Entry 8VR4 (electron microscopy, 2.80 A resolution); this record covers chains e and A of the 34 polymer chains in the assembly.

== Chain e ==
Name: 50S ribosomal protein L35
Source organism: Mycolicibacterium smegmatis MC2 155
Reference sequence: A0QYU7 (RL35_MYCS2); residue numbers follow UniProt; this construct covers 1-64
Amino-acid sequence (64 residues; row label = number of the first residue in the row):
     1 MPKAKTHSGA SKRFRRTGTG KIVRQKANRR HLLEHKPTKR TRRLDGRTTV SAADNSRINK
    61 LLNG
Unresolved in the structure: 1

== Chain A ==
Molecule: 23S ribosomal RNA
Source organism: Mycolicibacterium smegmatis MC2 155
Sequence (3120 nucleotides; numbered 1 to 3120; the number before each row is that of its first residue):
     1 UAAGUGUUUA AGGGCGCAUG GUGGAUGCCU UGGCACUGGG AGCCGAUGAA GGACGUAGGA
    61 GGCUGCGAUA AGCCUCGGGG AGCUGUCAAC CGAGCGUUGA UCCGAGGAUG UCCGAAUGGG
   121 GAAACCCGGC ACGAGUGAUG UCGUGUCACC AGGCGCUGAA UAUAUAGGCG UCUGGGGGGA
   181 ACGCGGGGAA GUGAAACAUC UCAGUACCCG UAGGAAGAGA AAACAAAAUG UGAUUCCGUG
   241 AGUAGUGGCG AGCGAAAGCG GAGGAUGGCU AAACCGUAUG CAUGUGAUAC CGGGUAGGGG
   301 UUGUGUGUGC GGGGUUGUGG GACCUAUCUU UCCGGCUCUA CCUGGCUGGA GGGCAGUGAG
   361 AAAAUGUUGU GGUUAGCGGA AAUGGCUUGG GAUGGCCUGC CGUAGACGGU GAGAGCCCGG
   421 UACGUGAAAA CCCGACGUCU GUCUUGAUGG UGUUCCCGAG UAGCAGCGGG CCCGUGGAAU
   481 CUGCUGUGAA UCUGCCGGGA CCACCCGGUA AGCCUGAAUA CUUCCCAGUG ACCGAUAGCG
   541 GAUUAGUACC GUGAGGGAAU GGUGAAAAGU ACCCCGGGAG GGGAGUGAAA GAGUACCUGA
   601 AACCGUGCGC UUACAAUCCG UCAGAGCCCU CGACGUGUCG UGGGGUGAUG GCGUGCCUUU
   661 UGAAGAAUGA GCCUGCGAGU CAGGGACAUG UCGCGAGGUU AACCCGGGUG GGGUAGCCGC
   721 AGCGAAAGCG AGUCUGAAUA GGGCGUAUCC ACACAAGAGU GUGUGGUGUA GUGGUGUGUU
   781 CUGGACCCGA AGCGGAGUGA UCUACCCAUG GCCAGGGUGA AGCGCGGGUA AGACCGCGUG
   841 GAGGCCCGAA CCCACUUAGG UUGAAGACUG AGGGGAUGAG CUGUGGGUAG GGGUGAAAGG
   901 CCAAUCAAAC UCCGUGAUAG CUGGUUCUCC CCGAAAUGCA UUUAGGUGCA GCGUCGCAUG
   961 UUUCUUGCCG GAGGUAGAGC UACUGGAUGG CCGAUGGGCC CCACAGGGUU ACUGACGUCA
  1021 GCCAAACUCC GAAUGCCGGU AAGUCCAAGA GUGCGGCAGU GAGACGGCGG GGGAUAAGCU
  1081 CCGUGCGUCG AGAGGGAAAC AGCCCAGAUC GCCGGCUAAG GCCCCUAAGC GUGUGCUAAG
  1141 UGGAAAAGGA UGUGCAGUCG CGAAGACAAC CAGGAGGUUG GCUUAGAAGC AGCCACCCUU
  1201 GAAAGAGUGC GUAAUAGCUC ACUGGUCAAG UGAUUGUGCG CCGAUAAUGU AGCGGGGCUC
  1261 AAGCACACCG CCGAAGCCGC GGCAGCCAAC GUGUUGGCUG GGUAGGGGAG CGUCCUGCAU
  1321 CCGGUGAAGC CGCCGAGUGA UCGAGUGGUG GAGGGUGUGG GAGUGAGAAU GCAGGCAUGA
  1381 GUAGCGAUUA GGCAAGUGAG AACCUUGCCC GCCGAAAGAC CAAGGGUUCC UGGGCCAGGC
  1441 CAGUCCGCCC AGGGUGAGUC GGGACCUAAG GCGAGGCCGA CAGGCGUAGU CGAUGGACAA
  1501 CGGGUUGAUA UUCCCGUACC CGUGUAUGUG CGUCCAUGAU GAAUCAGCGG UACUAACCAU
  1561 CCAAAACCAC CGUGACCGCA CCUUUCGGGG UGUGGCGUUG GUGGGGCUGC AUGGGACCUU
  1621 CGUUGGUAGU AGUCAAGCGA UGGGGUGACG CAGGAAGGUA GCCGUACCGG UCAGUGGUAA
  1681 UACCGGGGUA AGCCUGUAGG GAGUCAGAUA GGUAAAUCCG UCUGGCAUAU AUCCUGAGAG
  1741 GUGAUGCAUA GCCGAGUGAG GCGAAUUCGG UGAUCCUAUG CUGCCGAGAA AAGCCUCUAG
  1801 CGAGGACAUA CACGGCCCGU ACCCCAAACC AACACAGGUG GUCAGGUAGA GAAUACUAAG
  1861 GCGUACGAGU GAACUAUGGU UAAGGAACUC GGCAAAAUGC CCCCGUAACU UCGGGAGAAG
  1921 GGGGACCCAC AUGGCGUGUA AGCCUUUACG GCCCAAGCGU GAGUGGGUGG CACAAACCAG
  1981 UGAGAAGCGA CUGUUUACUA AAAACACAGG UCCGUGCGAA GUCGCAAGAC GAUGUAUACG
  2041 GACUGACGCC UGCCCGGUGC UGGAAGGUUA AGAGGACCCG UUAACUCCCU UUGGGGGUGA
  2101 AGCGGAGAAU UUAAGCCCCA GUAAACGGCG GUGGUAACUA UAACCAUCCU AAGGUAGCGA
  2161 AAUUCCUUGU CGGGUAAGUU CCGACCUGCA CGAAUGGCGU AACGACUUCU CAACUGUCUC
  2221 AACCAUAGAC UCGGCGAAAU UGCACUACGA GUAAAGAUGC UCGUUACGCG CGGCAGGACG
  2281 AAAAGACCCC GGGACCUUCA CUACAACUUG GUAUUGGUGC UCGAUACGGU UUGUGUAGGA
  2341 UAGGUGGGAG ACUGUGAAGC UCACACGCCA GUGUGGGUGG AGUCGUUGUU GAAAUACCAC
  2401 UCUGAUCGUA UUGGGCCUCU AACCUCGGAC CGUAUAUCCG GUUCAGGGAC AGUGCCUGGU
  2461 GGGUAGUUUA ACUGGGGCGG UUGCCUCCUA AAAUGUAACG GAGGCGCCCA AAGGUUCCCU
  2521 CAACCUGGAC GGCAAUCAGG UGUUGAGUGU AAGUGCACAA GGGAGCUUGA CUGCGAGACG
  2581 GACAUGUCGA GCAGGGACGA AAGUCGGGAC UAGUGAUCCG GCACCUCUGA GUGGAAGGGG
  2641 UGUCGCUCAA CGGAUAAAAG GUACCCCGGG GAUAACAGGC UGAUCUUCCC CAAGAGUCCA
  2701 UAUCGACGGG AUGGUUUGGC ACCUCGAUGU CGGCUCGUCG CAUCCUGGGG CUGGAGCAGG
  2761 UCCCAAGGGU UGGGCUGUUC GCCCAUUAAA GCGGCACGCG AGCUGGGUUU AGAACGUCGU
  2821 GAGACAGUUC GGUCUCUAUC CGCCGCGCGC GUCAGAAGCU UGAGGAAACC UGUCCCUAGU
  2881 ACGAGAGGAC CGGGACGGAC GAACCUCUGG UAUACCAGUU GUCCCACCAG GGGCACGGCU
  2941 GGAUAGCCAC GUUCGGACAG GAUAACCGCU GAAAGCAUCU AAGCGGGAAA CCUCUUCCAA
  3001 GACCAGGCUU CUCACCCUCU AGGAGGGAUA AGGCCCCCCG CAGACCACGG GAUUGAUAGA
  3061 CCAGACCUGG AAGCCUAGUA AUAGGUGCAG GGAACUGGCA CUAACCGGCC GAAAACUUAC
Unresolved in the structure: 1, 1803
Small-molecule neighbours: erythromycin a (ERY): U861, A2281, A2282, A2283, A2286, A2727, G2729, U2730, U2833, C2834, U2835
From the paper describing this entry:
  - conformationally variable residues (side-chain flip): A2282, A2286, U2730
  - binding site for erythromycin a: U2730

== Chain e / chain A interface ==
Residue-residue contacts (96; chain e residue first):
  Pro2(e) - A682(A)  base contact
  Pro2(e) - G683(A)  hydrogen bond to the base
  Pro2(e) - G685(A)  sugar contact
  Pro2(e) - U782(A)  base contact
  Lys3(e) - G240(A)  salt bridge to the phosphate
  Lys3(e) - A241(A)  hydrogen bond to the sugar
  Lys3(e) - G242(A)  salt bridge to the phosphate
  Lys3(e) - G685(A)  sugar contact
  Ala4(e) - G685(A)  hydrogen bond to the sugar
  Lys5(e) - G242(A)  base contact
  Lys5(e) - C253(A)  salt bridge to the phosphate
  Lys5(e) - G254(A)  salt bridge to the phosphate
  Thr6(e) - G242(A)  sugar contact
  Thr6(e) - U243(A)  hydrogen bond to the phosphate
  His7(e) - A251(A)  salt bridge to the phosphate
  Ser8(e) - G245(A)  base contact
  Ser8(e) - U246(A)  base contact
  Ser8(e) - G247(A)  base contact
  Ser8(e) - G252(A)  hydrogen bond to the base
  Ser8(e) - C253(A)  hydrogen bond to the base
  Gly9(e) - G247(A)  base contact
  Lys12(e) - U246(A)  hydrogen bond to the base
  Lys12(e) - G247(A)  hydrogen bond to the base
  Lys12(e) - C249(A)  hydrogen bond to the base
  Arg13(e) - C249(A)  phosphate contact
  Arg13(e) - G250(A)  salt bridge to the phosphate
  Arg13(e) - U2617(A)  hydrogen bond to the sugar
  Arg13(e) - C2618(A)  sugar contact
  Arg15(e) - G724(A)  salt bridge to the phosphate
  Arg15(e) - A725(A)  salt bridge to the phosphate
  Thr17(e) - C723(A)  phosphate contact
  Thr17(e) - C744(A)  hydrogen bond to the phosphate
  Thr17(e) - G745(A)  hydrogen bond to the phosphate
  Gly18(e) - G722(A)  phosphate contact
  Gly18(e) - C723(A)  hydrogen bond to the phosphate
  Thr19(e) - G745(A)  hydrogen bond to the phosphate
  Thr19(e) - U746(A)  phosphate contact
  Lys21(e) - C744(A)  phosphate contact
  Lys21(e) - G745(A)  salt bridge to the phosphate
  Arg24(e) - A2584(A)  salt bridge to the phosphate
  Arg24(e) - U2585(A)  salt bridge to the phosphate
  Lys26(e) - U2585(A)  phosphate contact
  Ala27(e) - A2616(A)  phosphate contact
  Ala27(e) - U2617(A)  phosphate contact
  Asn28(e) - U2585(A)  phosphate contact
  Asn28(e) - A2616(A)  hydrogen bond to the phosphate
  Asn28(e) - U2617(A)  hydrogen bond to the phosphate
  Arg29(e) - U2617(A)  phosphate contact
  Arg29(e) - G2642(A)  salt bridge to the phosphate
  Arg30(e) - U2617(A)  phosphate contact
  Arg30(e) - C2618(A)  salt bridge to the phosphate
  Arg30(e) - U2643(A)  base contact
  Arg30(e) - C2644(A)  hydrogen bond to the base
  His31(e) - A2616(A)  salt bridge to the phosphate
  His31(e) - C2644(A)  base contact
  His31(e) - G2645(A)  base contact
  His31(e) - C2646(A)  hydrogen bond to the base
  Leu32(e) - G2615(A)  phosphate contact
  Leu32(e) - C2644(A)  hydrogen bond to the phosphate
  Leu32(e) - G2645(A)  phosphate contact
  Leu33(e) - U2643(A)  phosphate contact
  Leu33(e) - C2644(A)  hydrogen bond to the phosphate
  Glu34(e) - A2570(A)  base contact
  Glu34(e) - C2644(A)  hydrogen bond to the phosphate
  His35(e) - U2614(A)  hydrogen bond to the phosphate
  His35(e) - G2615(A)  salt bridge to the phosphate
  Lys36(e) - G2615(A)  phosphate contact
  Pro37(e) - G2607(A)  phosphate contact
  Thr38(e) - U2572(A)  phosphate contact
  Thr38(e) - G2573(A)  hydrogen bond to the phosphate
  Lys39(e) - U2587(A)  salt bridge to the phosphate
  Lys39(e) - C2588(A)  salt bridge to the phosphate
  Lys39(e) - G2607(A)  salt bridge to the phosphate
  Arg40(e) - U2585(A)  hydrogen bond to the phosphate
  Arg40(e) - G2586(A)  salt bridge to the phosphate
  Arg42(e) - U2572(A)  salt bridge to the phosphate
  Arg42(e) - G2575(A)  hydrogen bond to the base
  Arg42(e) - G2589(A)  hydrogen bond to the base
  Arg42(e) - G2606(A)  base contact
  Arg43(e) - G2586(A)  salt bridge to the phosphate
  Arg43(e) - U2587(A)  salt bridge to the phosphate
  Leu44(e) - U2585(A)  sugar contact
  Arg47(e) - G724(A)  salt bridge to the phosphate
  Arg47(e) - A725(A)  salt bridge to the phosphate
  Ser51(e) - C2583(A)  hydrogen bond to the phosphate
  Ala52(e) - C1054(A)  phosphate contact
  Ala53(e) - C949(A)  sugar contact
  Ala53(e) - A950(A)  sugar contact
  Asp54(e) - C2583(A)  hydrogen bond to the sugar
  Asn55(e) - G1055(A)  hydrogen bond to the phosphate
  Arg57(e) - G948(A)  phosphate contact
  Arg57(e) - C949(A)  phosphate contact
  Asn63(e) - A686(A)  sugar contact
  Asn63(e) - C687(A)  sugar contact
  Gly64(e) - G685(A)  base contact
  Gly64(e) - A686(A)  hydrogen bond to the sugar
Interface residues without a listed pair, chain e (46 interface residues in all): Gly20, Asp45, Asn59
Interface residues without a listed pair, chain A (56 interface residues in all): G743, U2641

== Overview ==
Chain e and chain A form an interface of 46 and 56 residues respectively, with 30 hydrogen bonds and 24 salt
bridges. Polar pairs include Pro2(e)-G683(A), Ser8(e)-G252(A) and Ser8(e)-C253(A). Ligands of chain A:
erythromycin a. From the paper: a binding site for erythromycin a at U2730(A); conformational variability at
A2282(A), A2286(A) and U2730(A).
Chain e is 50S ribosomal protein L35 and chain A is 23S ribosomal RNA, both from Mycolicibacterium smegmatis
MC2 155; the structure, Structure of Mycobacterium smegmatis 50S ribosomal subunit bound to HflX and
erythromycin:50S-HflX-A-Ery, was determined by electron microscopy (same publication as 8VIO, 8VK0, 8VK7,
8VKI, 8VKW, 8VPK, 8VR8 and 8VRL).
